3HGU - chains A and B; structure by X-ray diffraction, 1.95 A resolution.

[Chain A (and B)]
Protein: EhpF
Source organism: Pantoea agglomerans
Notes: chain B of this document is another copy of the same molecule, construct and numbering; everything in this record applies to it too
UniProtKB: Q8GPH0 (Q8GPH0_ENTAG); residue numbers follow UniProt; this construct covers 1-366
Sequence (369 residues; numbered -2 to 366; the number before each row is that of its first residue; numbers below 1 keep their minus sign (Gly-2 is residue -2)):
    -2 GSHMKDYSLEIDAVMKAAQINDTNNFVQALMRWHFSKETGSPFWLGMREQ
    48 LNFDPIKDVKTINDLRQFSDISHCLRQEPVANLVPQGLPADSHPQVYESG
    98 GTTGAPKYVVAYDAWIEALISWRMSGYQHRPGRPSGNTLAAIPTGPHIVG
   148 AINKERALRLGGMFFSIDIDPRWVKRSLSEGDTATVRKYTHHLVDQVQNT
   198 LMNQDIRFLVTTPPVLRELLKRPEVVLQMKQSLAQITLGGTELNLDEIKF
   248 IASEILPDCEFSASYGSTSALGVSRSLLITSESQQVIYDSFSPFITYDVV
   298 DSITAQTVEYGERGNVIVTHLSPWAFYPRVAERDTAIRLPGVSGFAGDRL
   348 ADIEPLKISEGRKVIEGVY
Disordered / not traced: -2 to 1, 99-101, 355-366 (chain B: -2 to 2, 98-101, 354-366)
Construct notes: expression tag (-2 to 0)

[How chain A and chain B interact]
Residue-residue contacts (81; chain A residue first):
  Arg73(A) with Asn200(B); Gln201(B)
  Gln74(A) with Asn200(B), hydrogen bond; Gln201(B)
  Glu75(A) with Gln201(B)
  Pro76(A) with Gln201(B)
  Val77(A) with Met160(B), hydrophobic; Phe162(B), hydrophobic; Gln201(B)
  Ala78(A) with Met160(B), hydrophobic
  His90(A) with Leu155(B)
  Pro91(A) with Met160(B), hydrophobic
  Gln92(A) with Lys151(B), hydrogen bond
  Val93(A) with Met160(B), hydrophobic; Phe161(B); Phe162(B), hydrophobic
  Glu95(A) with Ser163(B)
  Tyr105(A) with Phe162(B), hydrophobic; Asn196(B); Thr197(B), hydrogen bond; Gln201(B)
  Val107(A) with Met160(B), hydrophobic
  Thr141(A) with Thr141(B), hydrogen bond; Gly142(B), hydrogen bond (side chain-backbone)
  Gly142(A) with Thr141(B), hydrogen bond (backbone-side chain); Ser163(B), hydrogen bond (backbone-side chain)
  Pro143(A) with Ser163(B); Ile164(B); Asp165(B)
  His144(A) with Asp165(B), salt bridge
  Leu155(A) with His90(B)
  Met160(A) with Val77(B), hydrophobic; Pro91(B); Val93(B), hydrophobic; Val107(B), hydrophobic
  Phe161(A) with Val93(B)
  Phe162(A) with Val77(B), hydrophobic; Val93(B), hydrophobic; Tyr105(B), hydrophobic
  Ser163(A) with Glu95(B); Gly142(B); Pro143(B)
  Ile164(A) with Pro143(B)
  Asp165(A) with Pro143(B); His144(B), salt bridge; Asp167(B); Pro168(B); Arg169(B), salt bridge
  Asp167(A) with Asp165(B); Tyr186(B), hydrogen bond; His189(B), salt bridge
  Pro168(A) with Asp165(B)
  Arg169(A) with Asp165(B), salt bridge; His189(B); Gln193(B)
  Trp170(A) with Trp170(B); Lys185(B); Tyr186(B), hydrophobic; His189(B)
  Arg173(A) with Lys185(B); His189(B), hydrogen bond; Asp192(B), salt bridge
  Glu177(A) with Lys185(B), salt bridge
  Lys185(A) with Glu177(B), salt bridge
  Tyr186(A) with Asp167(B), hydrogen bond; Trp170(B), hydrophobic
  His189(A) with Asp167(B), salt bridge; Arg169(B); Trp170(B); Arg173(B), hydrogen bond
  Asp192(A) with Arg173(B), salt bridge
  Gln193(A) with Arg169(B)
  Asn196(A) with Ala102(B)
  Thr197(A) with Tyr105(B), hydrogen bond
  Asn200(A) with Arg73(B); Gln74(B)
  Gln201(A) with Arg73(B), hydrogen bond (side chain-backbone); Glu75(B), hydrogen bond (side chain-backbone); Pro76(B); Val77(B), hydrogen bond (side chain-backbone); Tyr105(B)
Other interface residues (no listed pair), chain A (44 interface residues in all): Val81, Ala102, Pro103, Ile166, Thr182
Other interface residues (no listed pair), chain B (44 interface residues in all): Ala78, Pro103, Ile166, Asp179, Thr182

[In short]
Chain A and chain B each contribute 44 residues to their interface; the contacts include 15 hydrogen bonds and
10 salt bridges. Polar contacts include His144(A)-Asp165(B), Asp165(A)-Arg169(B) and Asp167(A)-His189(B).
Chain A and chain B are both EhpF (Pantoea agglomerans); the structure, Structure of Phenazine Antibiotic
Biosynthesis Protein, was determined by X-ray diffraction together with 3HGV from the same study.
